PDB entry 6RJ2 | X-ray diffraction, 2.00 A resolution | chains A and B

Chain A (and B):
Molecule: D-3-phosphoglycerate dehydrogenase
Organism: Homo sapiens
Notes: EC 1.1.1.95, 1.1.1.399, 1.1.1.37; chain B of this document is another copy of the same molecule, construct and numbering; everything in this record applies to it too
UniProtKB: O43175 (SERA_HUMAN); residues 3-314 here correspond to UniProt positions 4-315 (UniProt number = residue number + 1)
Amino-acid sequence (314 residues; row label = number of the first residue in the row):
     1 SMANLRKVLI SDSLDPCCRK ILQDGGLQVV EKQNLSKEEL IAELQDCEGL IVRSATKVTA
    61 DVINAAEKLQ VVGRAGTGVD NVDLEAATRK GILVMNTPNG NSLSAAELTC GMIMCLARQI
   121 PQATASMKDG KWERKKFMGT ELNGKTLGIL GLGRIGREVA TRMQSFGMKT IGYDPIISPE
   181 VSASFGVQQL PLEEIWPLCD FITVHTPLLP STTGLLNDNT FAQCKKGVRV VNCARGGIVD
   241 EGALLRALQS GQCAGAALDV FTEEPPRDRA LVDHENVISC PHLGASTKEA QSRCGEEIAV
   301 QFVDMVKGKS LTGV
Not modelled in the structure: 1-7, 307-314 (chain B: 1-4, 307-314)
Differences from the reference sequence: expression tag (1-2)
UniProt features mapped onto this chain:
  - active site: Arg235, Glu264, His282 (Proton donor)
  - binding site (NAD(+)): Thr77, Arg154, Ile155, Asp174, Thr206, Cys233 to Arg235, Asp259, His282 to Ala285
  - modified residue: Ser13 (Phosphoserine), Lys20 (N6-acetyllysine), Lys57 (N6-acetyllysine), Thr77 (Phosphothreonine)
  - cross-link: Lys20 (Glycyl lysine isopeptide (Lys-Gly) (interchain with G-Cter in SUMO1))
Residues lining bound ligands: K52 (N-[(1R)-1-[4-(ethanoylsulfamoyl)phenyl]ethyl]-2-methyl-5-phenyl-pyrazole-3-carboxamide): Pro98, Asn99, Ser102, Leu150, Gly151, Leu152, Gly153, Arg154, Ile155, Tyr173, Asp174, Pro175, Ile176, Ile177, Leu192, His205, Thr206, Pro207, Leu209, Thr212, Leu215, Arg235

Interface between chain A and chain B:
Pairs across the interface - 130 pairs, chain A then chain B:
  Leu103(A) with Glu141(B); Asn143(B)
  Ser104(A) with Arg118(B), hydrogen bond (backbone-side chain); Glu141(B), hydrogen bond
  Glu107(A) with Met114(B); Glu141(B); Leu142(B), hydrogen bond (side chain-backbone); Asn143(B), hydrogen bond (side chain-backbone)
  Leu108(A) with Met114(B), hydrophobic; Arg118(B)
  Cys110(A) with Phe166(B), hydrophobic
  Gly111(A) with Met114(B); Ile120(B)
  Met114(A) with Cys110(B); Gly111(B); Phe166(B), hydrophobic
  Cys115(A) with Cys115(B), hydrogen bond; Ile120(B), hydrophobic
  Arg118(A) with Ser104(B), hydrogen bond (side chain-backbone); Leu108(B); Leu283(B), hydrogen bond (side chain-backbone); Gly284(B), hydrogen bond (side chain-backbone); Ser286(B); Thr287(B)
  Ile120(A) with Leu108(B), hydrophobic; Gly111(B); Met112(B), hydrophobic; Cys115(B), hydrophobic
  Pro121(A) with Ile120(B), hydrophobic; Pro121(B), hydrophobic; Thr124(B)
  Ala123(A) with Ser279(B); Cys280(B), hydrophobic; Leu283(B), hydrophobic
  Thr124(A) with Pro121(B); Ile278(B); Ser279(B), hydrogen bond (side chain-backbone)
  Met127(A) with Phe261(B), hydrophobic; Arg269(B), hydrogen bond (backbone-side chain); Val272(B); Ser279(B); Cys280(B); Pro281(B)
  Lys128(A) with Val272(B), hydrogen bond (side chain-backbone); Asp273(B); His274(B), hydrogen bond (side chain-backbone); Val277(B), hydrogen bond (side chain-backbone)
  Gly130(A) with Arg269(B)
  Trp132(A) with Phe261(B), hydrophobic; Glu264(B); Pro265(B), hydrophobic; Pro266(B); Pro281(B), hydrophobic; His282(B)
  Glu133(A) with Pro281(B)
  Arg134(A) with Arg53(B); Pro281(B), hydrogen bond (side chain-backbone); His282(B), hydrogen bond (side chain-backbone); Leu283(B); Ser286(B)
  Phe137(A) with Leu283(B), hydrophobic
  Met138(A) with Ser286(B); Thr287(B), hydrogen bond (side chain-backbone); Lys288(B)
  Gly139(A) with Ser286(B), hydrogen bond (backbone-backbone); Thr287(B); Lys288(B), hydrogen bond (backbone-backbone)
  Thr140(A) with Thr287(B); Glu289(B)
  Glu141(A) with Leu103(B); Ser104(B), hydrogen bond; Glu107(B); Thr287(B); Glu289(B), hydrogen bond (backbone-side chain); Ala290(B); Arg293(B), salt bridge
  Leu142(A) with Glu107(B), hydrogen bond (backbone-side chain)
  Asn143(A) with Leu103(B); Glu107(B), hydrogen bond (backbone-side chain)
  Lys145(A) with Glu289(B), salt bridge
  Arg162(A) with Ser165(B), hydrogen bond (backbone-side chain); Phe166(B)
  Ser165(A) with Thr161(B); Arg162(B), hydrogen bond (side chain-backbone); Ser165(B), hydrogen bond
  Phe166(A) with Cys110(B), hydrophobic; Arg162(B); Phe166(B), hydrophobic
  Phe261(A) with Met127(B), hydrophobic; Trp132(B), hydrophobic
  Glu264(A) with Trp132(B)
  Pro265(A) with Trp132(B), hydrophobic
  Pro266(A) with Trp132(B)
  Arg269(A) with Met127(B), hydrogen bond (side chain-backbone); Gly130(B)
  Val272(A) with Met127(B); Lys128(B), hydrogen bond (backbone-side chain)
  Asp273(A) with Lys128(B)
  His274(A) with Lys128(B), hydrogen bond (backbone-side chain)
  Val277(A) with Lys128(B), hydrogen bond (backbone-side chain)
  Ile278(A) with Thr124(B)
  Ser279(A) with Ala123(B); Thr124(B), hydrogen bond (backbone-side chain); Met127(B)
  Cys280(A) with Ala123(B), hydrophobic
  Pro281(A) with Ala123(B); Met127(B); Trp132(B), hydrophobic; Arg134(B), hydrogen bond (backbone-side chain)
  His282(A) with Trp132(B); Arg134(B), hydrogen bond (backbone-side chain)
  Leu283(A) with Arg118(B), hydrogen bond (backbone-side chain); Ala123(B), hydrophobic; Phe137(B), hydrophobic
  Gly284(A) with Arg118(B), hydrogen bond (backbone-side chain)
  Ser286(A) with Arg134(B), hydrogen bond; Met138(B); Gly139(B), hydrogen bond (backbone-backbone)
  Thr287(A) with Arg118(B); Met138(B); Gly139(B); Thr140(B); Glu141(B)
  Lys288(A) with Met138(B)
  Glu289(A) with Thr140(B); Glu141(B), hydrogen bond (side chain-backbone); Lys145(B), salt bridge
  Ala290(A) with Glu141(B)
  Gln291(A) with Met138(B)
  Arg293(A) with Glu141(B), salt bridge
Interface residues without a listed pair, chain A (57 interface residues in all): Met112, Thr161, Glu275, Ala285
Interface residues without a listed pair, chain B (60 interface residues in all): Ser54, Lys131, Glu133, Glu275, Ala285, Gln291

Overview:
Chain A and chain B form an interface of 57 and 60 residues respectively; the contacts include 37 hydrogen
bonds and 4 salt bridges. Among the polar pairs are Glu141(A)-Arg293(B), Lys145(A)-Glu289(B) and
Ser104(A)-Arg118(B). Chain A binds compound K52.
Chain A and chain B are both D-3-phosphoglycerate dehydrogenase (Homo sapiens); the structure, Crystal
structure of PHGDH in complex with compound 40, was determined by X-ray diffraction (same publication as 6CWA,
6RIH, 6RJ3, 6RJ5 and 6RJ6).
